Entry 4FKM (X-ray diffraction, 2.20 A resolution); this record covers chain A.

== Chain A ==
Molecule: Similar to ferric hydroxamate receptor 1
Source organism: Staphylococcus aureus
UniProt: Q99RY8 (Q99RY8_STAAM); numbering as in UniProt (aligned over 44-302)
Sequence (261 residues; numbered 42 to 302; the number before each row is that of its first residue):
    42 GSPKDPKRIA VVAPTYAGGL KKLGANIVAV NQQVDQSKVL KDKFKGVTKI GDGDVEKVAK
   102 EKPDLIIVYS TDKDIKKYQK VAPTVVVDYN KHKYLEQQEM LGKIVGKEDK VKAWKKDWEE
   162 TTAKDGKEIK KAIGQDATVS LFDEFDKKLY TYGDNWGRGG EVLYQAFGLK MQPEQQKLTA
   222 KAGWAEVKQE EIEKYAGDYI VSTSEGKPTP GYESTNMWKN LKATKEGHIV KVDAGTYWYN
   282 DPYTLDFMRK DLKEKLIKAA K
Not modelled in the structure: 42-46
Modified positions: Lys45 (N-dimethyl-lysine; MLY); Lys48, Lys62, Lys63, Lys79, Lys82, Lys84, Lys86, Lys90, Lys98, Lys101, Lys103, Lys114, Lys117, Lys118, Lys121, Lys132, Lys134, Lys144, Lys148, Lys151, Lys153, Lys156, Lys157, Lys165, Lys168, Lys171, Lys172, Lys188, Lys189, Lys211, Lys218, Lys222, Lys229, Lys235, Lys248, Lys260, Lys263, Lys266, Lys272, Lys291, Lys294, Lys296, Lys299, Lys302 (n-dimethyl-lysine; MLY); Mse141, Mse212, Mse258, Mse289 (selenomethionine; parent Met)
Construct notes: expression tag (42-43)

== Summary ==
Chain A is Similar to ferric hydroxamate receptor 1 (Staphylococcus aureus); the structure, Structure of
unliganded and reductively methylated FhuD2 from staphylococcus aureus, was determined by X-ray diffraction
together with 4FNA and 4FIL from the same study.
